6MFG - chains C and E of the 4 polymer chains in the assembly; structure by X-ray diffraction, 2.00 A resolution.

[Chain C]
Molecule: HLA class II histocompatibility antigen, DQ alpha 1 chain
Source organism: Homo sapiens
UniProtKB: P01909 (DQA1_HUMAN); the construct lacks a stretch of the UniProt sequence and is renumbered around it, so the offset changes along the chain: -1 to 9 = UniProt 24-34; 10-52 = UniProt 36-78; 54-181 = UniProt 79-206
Amino-acid sequence (190 residues; row label = number of the first residue in the row; note: 1 number in that range is skipped by the numbering (no residue carries it; nothing is unmodelled there); numbers below 1 keep their minus sign (Glu-1 is residue -1)):
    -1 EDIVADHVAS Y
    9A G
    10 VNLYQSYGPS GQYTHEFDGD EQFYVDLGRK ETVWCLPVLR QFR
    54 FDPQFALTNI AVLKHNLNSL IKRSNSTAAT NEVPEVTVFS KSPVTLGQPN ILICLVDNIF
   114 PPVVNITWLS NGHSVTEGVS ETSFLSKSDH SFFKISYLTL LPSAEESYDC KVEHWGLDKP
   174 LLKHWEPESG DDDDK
Disordered / not traced: -1 to 0, 182-188
Differences from the reference sequence: expression tag (182-188)
Disulfide bonds: Cys107-Cys163
UniProt features mapped onto this chain:
  - region: Glu179 to Glu181 (Connecting peptide)
  - glycosylation (N-linked (GlcNAc...) asparagine): Asn78, Asn118

[Chain E]
Molecule: MHC class II HLA-DQ-beta-1 - DQ2-glia-alpha1 chimeric protein
Source organism: Homo sapiens
UniProtKB: O19712 (O19712_HUMAN); residues 37-228 here correspond to UniProt positions 1-192 (UniProt number = residue number - 36)
Amino-acid sequence (226 residues; row label = number of the first residue in the row; note: 11 numbers in that range are skipped by the numbering (no residue carries them; nothing is unmodelled there); numbering starts at 0):
     0 QPFPQPELPY P
    22 GSGGSIEGRG GSGASRDSPE DFVYQFKGMC YFTNGTERVR LVSRSIYNRE EIVRFDSDVG
    82 EFRAVTLLGL PAAEYWNSQK DILERKRAAV DRVCRHNYQL ELRTTLQRRV EPTVTISPSR
   142 TEALNHHNLL VCSVTDFYPA QIKVRWFRND QEETAGVVST PLIRNGDWTF QILVMLEMTP
   202 QRGDVYTCHV EHPSLQSPIT VEWRAQSTGG DDDDK
Disordered / not traced: 22-38, 141-148, 227-236
Differences from the reference sequence: linker (22-36); expression tag (229-236)
Disulfide bonds: Cys51-Cys115, Cys153-Cys209
From the paper describing this entry:
  - binding site for MHC class II HLA-DQ-beta-1 - DQ2-glia-alpha1 chimeric protein (chain E): Lys107

[Chain C / chain E interface]
Pairs across the interface - 123 pairs, chain C then chain E:
  Ile1(C) - Tyr52(E)  hydrophobic
  Ile1(C) - Arg61(E)
  Ile1(C) - Arg65(E)
  Ala3(C) - Tyr52(E)  hydrophobic
  Ala3(C) - Phe53(E)
  Ala3(C) - Thr54(E)
  Asp4(C) - Phe53(E)  hydrogen bond (backbone-backbone)
  Asp4(C) - Thr54(E)
  Asp4(C) - Asn55(E)  hydrogen bond (side chain-backbone)
  His5(C) - Cys51(E)
  His5(C) - Tyr52(E)
  His5(C) - Phe53(E)  hydrogen bond (backbone-backbone)
  His5(C) - Tyr119(E)
  His5(C) - Leu127(E)
  Val6(C) - Met50(E)  hydrophobic
  Val6(C) - Cys51(E)
  Val6(C) - Tyr52(E)  hydrophobic
  Ala7(C) - Met50(E)
  Ala7(C) - Cys51(E)  hydrogen bond (backbone-backbone)
  Ser8(C) - Gly49(E)
  Ser8(C) - Met50(E)
  Tyr9(C) - Gly49(E)  hydrogen bond (backbone-backbone)
  Tyr9(C) - Cys51(E)  hydrophobic
  Tyr9(C) - Asn118(E)
  Tyr9(C) - Glu122(E)  hydrogen bond
  Gly9A(C) - Phe47(E)
  Gly9A(C) - Lys48(E)
  Gly9A(C) - Gly49(E)  hydrogen bond (backbone-backbone)
  Val10(C) - Phe47(E)
  Asn11(C) - Tyr45(E)
  Asn11(C) - Gln46(E)
  Asn11(C) - Phe47(E)  hydrogen bond (backbone-backbone)
  Leu12(C) - Val44(E)  hydrophobic
  Leu12(C) - Tyr45(E)
  Tyr13(C) - Val44(E)
  Tyr13(C) - Tyr45(E)  hydrogen bond (backbone-backbone)
  Gln14(C) - Asp42(E)  hydrogen bond
  Gln14(C) - Phe43(E)
  Ser15(C) - Glu41(E)
  Ser15(C) - Asp42(E)  hydrogen bond
  Ser15(C) - Phe43(E)  hydrogen bond (backbone-backbone)
  Tyr16(C) - Pro40(E)  hydrophobic
  Tyr16(C) - Asp42(E)  hydrogen bond (backbone-side chain)
  Phe26(C) - Glu122(E)
  Phe26(C) - Thr126(E)
  Phe26(C) - Leu127(E)  hydrophobic
  Phe26(C) - Trp189(E)
  Asp27(C) - Arg185(E)  hydrogen bond (backbone-side chain)
  Gly28(C) - Arg185(E)  hydrogen bond (backbone-side chain)
  Asp29(C) - Tyr159(E)
  Asp29(C) - Arg185(E)  salt bridge
  Asp29(C) - Trp189(E)
  Glu30(C) - Trp189(E)  hydrogen bond (backbone-side chain)
  Gln31(C) - Glu122(E)  hydrogen bond
  Gln31(C) - Thr126(E)
  Gln31(C) - Trp189(E)
  Leu45(C) - Arg129(E)
  Leu45(C) - Trp189(E)  hydrophobic
  Leu48(C) - Thr125(E)
  Gln50(C) - Thr125(E)
  Phe51(C) - Leu121(E)  hydrophobic
  Phe51(C) - Arg124(E)
  Phe51(C) - Thr125(E)
  Leu66(C) - Tyr45(E)  hydrophobic
  Asn69(C) - Tyr45(E)  hydrogen bond
  Leu70(C) - Phe43(E)
  Leu70(C) - Tyr68(E)  hydrophobic
  Leu73(C) - Tyr45(E)  hydrophobic
  Leu73(C) - Tyr68(E)  hydrophobic
  Leu73(C) - Ile73(E)  hydrophobic
  Ile74(C) - Phe43(E)  hydrophobic
  Ile74(C) - Tyr68(E)
  Arg76(C) - Pro92(E)
  Ser77(C) - Tyr68(E)  hydrogen bond
  Ser77(C) - Leu89(E)
  Ser79(C) - Phe43(E)
  Thr80(C) - Phe43(E)
  Thr80(C) - Tyr68(E)  hydrogen bond (backbone-side chain)
  Thr80(C) - Asn69(E)  hydrogen bond (backbone-side chain)
  Ala81(C) - Glu41(E)
  Ala81(C) - Asp42(E)
  Ala81(C) - Phe43(E)  hydrophobic
  Ala81(C) - Asn69(E)
  Ala82(C) - Asp42(E)  hydrogen bond (backbone-backbone)
  Ala82(C) - Asn69(E)
  Asn84(C) - Ser39(E)
  Glu85(C) - Arg70(E)  salt bridge
  Phe92(C) - Ile184(E)  hydrophobic
  Phe92(C) - Asn186(E)
  Phe92(C) - Gln192(E)
  Ser93(C) - Gln192(E)  hydrogen bond (backbone-side chain)
  Lys94(C) - Thr156(E)
  Lys94(C) - Asp157(E)  salt bridge
  Lys94(C) - Asp188(E)  salt bridge
  Lys94(C) - Thr190(E)  hydrogen bond
  Lys94(C) - Gln192(E)  hydrogen bond (backbone-side chain)
  Ser95(C) - Asp157(E)
  Pro96(C) - Thr136(E)
  Pro96(C) - Ser154(E)
  Pro96(C) - Thr156(E)
  Ile106(C) - Asn186(E)
  Phe113(C) - Val44(E)  hydrophobic
  Phe113(C) - Gln46(E)
  Phe113(C) - Asn69(E)
  Phe113(C) - Arg70(E)
  Pro114(C) - Asp42(E)
  Pro114(C) - Val44(E)  hydrophobic
  Lys140(C) - Lys48(E)  hydrogen bond (backbone-side chain)
  Asp142(C) - Arg70(E)  salt bridge
  His143(C) - Gln46(E)  hydrogen bond (backbone-side chain)
  His143(C) - Lys48(E)  hydrogen bond
  His143(C) - Ile67(E)
  His143(C) - Arg70(E)
  His143(C) - Glu72(E)
  Ser144(C) - Arg70(E)
  Phe145(C) - Gln46(E)
  Ile148(C) - Asn186(E)
  Ile148(C) - Gly187(E)
  Tyr150(C) - Asn186(E)  hydrogen bond (side chain-backbone)
  Tyr150(C) - Gly187(E)  hydrogen bond (side chain-backbone)
  Tyr150(C) - Asp188(E)  hydrogen bond (side chain-backbone)
  Trp168(C) - Ser39(E)
  Trp168(C) - Pro40(E)
Other interface residues (no listed pair), chain C (66 interface residues in all): Val2, Cys44, Val47, Asn62, Asn111, Pro115, Val116, Thr135, Ser139, Phe146, Glu181
Other interface residues (no listed pair), chain E (53 interface residues in all): Val63, Val114, Ser140, Phe191

[Summary]
66 residues of chain C face 53 of chain E across their interface, with 31 hydrogen bonds and 5 salt bridges.
Polar pairs include Asp29(C)-Arg185(E), Glu85(C)-Arg70(E) and Lys94(C)-Asp157(E). The paper reports a binding
site for MHC class II HLA-DQ-beta-1 - DQ2-glia-alpha1 chimeric protein (chain E) at Lys107(E).
Here chain C is HLA class II histocompatibility antigen, DQ alpha 1 chain and chain E is MHC class II
HLA-DQ-beta-1 - DQ2-glia-alpha1 chimeric protein, both from Homo sapiens. Entry 6MFG (HLA-DQ2-glia-alpha1) was
determined by X-ray diffraction, deposited together with 6MFF.
